PDB entry 5MX6 | X-ray diffraction, 2.41 A resolution | chains C and F of the 6 polymer chains in the assembly

== Chain C (and F) ==
Name: Purine nucleoside phosphorylase DeoD-type
From: Helicobacter pylori
Notes: EC 2.4.2.1; chain F of this document is another copy of the same molecule, construct and numbering; everything in this record applies to it too
UniProt: K2JXG0 (K2JXG0_HELPX); residue numbers follow UniProt; this construct covers 1-233
Sequence (233 residues; each row starts with the number of its first residue):
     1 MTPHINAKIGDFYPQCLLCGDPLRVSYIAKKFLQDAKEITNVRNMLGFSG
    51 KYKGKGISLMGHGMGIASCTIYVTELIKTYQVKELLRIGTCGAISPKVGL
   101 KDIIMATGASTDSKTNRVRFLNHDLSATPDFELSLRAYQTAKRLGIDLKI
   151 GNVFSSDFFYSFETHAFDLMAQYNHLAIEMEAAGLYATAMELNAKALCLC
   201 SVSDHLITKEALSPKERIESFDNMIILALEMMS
Sequence notes: conflict Thr107 (Ile in K2JXG0)
Small-molecule neighbours: hypoxanthine (HPA): Thr90, Cys91, Gly92, Phe158, Phe159, Ile178, Glu179, Met180, Ser203, Asp204, Leu206, Arg217

== Interface between chain C and chain F ==
Pairs across the interface (62; chain C residue first):
  Pro3(C) - Tyr160(F)
  His4(C) - Met64(F)
  His4(C) - Phe159(F)
  Gly20(C) - Arg43(F)
  Asp21(C) - Arg43(F)
  Pro22(C) - Arg43(F)
  Pro22(C) - Asn44(F)
  Leu23(C) - Asn41(F)
  Leu23(C) - Arg43(F)
  Leu23(C) - Asn44(F)
  Arg24(C) - Arg43(F)
  Asn41(C) - Leu23(F)
  Arg43(C) - Gly20(F)
  Arg43(C) - Asp21(F)
  Arg43(C) - Pro22(F)
  Arg43(C) - Leu23(F)
  Arg43(C) - Met64(F)
  Asn44(C) - Pro22(F)
  Asn44(C) - Leu23(F)
  Asn44(C) - Asn44(F)  hydrogen bond (backbone-side chain)
  Met64(C) - His4(F)  hydrogen bond
  Met64(C) - Arg43(F)
  Met64(C) - Met64(F)
  Met64(C) - Ser68(F)
  Met64(C) - Tyr72(F)
  Gly65(C) - Ala67(F)
  Ala67(C) - Asp157(F)
  Ala67(C) - Met180(F)  hydrophobic
  Ser68(C) - Met64(F)
  Ile71(C) - Met64(F)  hydrophobic
  Ile71(C) - Phe159(F)  hydrophobic
  Ile71(C) - Met180(F)  hydrophobic
  Tyr72(C) - Met64(F)
  Thr74(C) - Tyr160(F)
  Glu75(C) - Tyr160(F)  hydrogen bond
  Asp112(C) - Lys114(F)
  Lys114(C) - Asp112(F)
  Lys114(C) - Lys114(F)
  Thr115(C) - Asp157(F)
  Thr115(C) - Phe158(F)
  Arg117(C) - Lys114(F)
  Val118(C) - Phe158(F)  hydrophobic
  Val118(C) - Glu163(F)
  Arg119(C) - Phe162(F)
  Asp157(C) - Ala67(F)
  Asp157(C) - Thr115(F)
  Phe158(C) - Thr115(F)
  Phe158(C) - Val118(F)  hydrophobic
  Phe159(C) - His4(F)
  Phe159(C) - Ile71(F)  hydrophobic
  Tyr160(C) - Pro3(F)
  Tyr160(C) - Thr74(F)
  Tyr160(C) - Glu75(F)  hydrogen bond
  Phe162(C) - Arg119(F)
  Phe162(C) - Glu191(F)
  Met180(C) - Ala67(F)  hydrophobic
  Met180(C) - Ile71(F)  hydrophobic
  Glu191(C) - Phe162(F)
  Pro214(C) - Thr2(F)
  Pro214(C) - Pro3(F)
  Pro214(C) - Val42(F)  hydrophobic
  Arg217(C) - Pro3(F)
Interface residues without a listed pair, chain C (37 interface residues in all): Leu46, Thr90, Ser113, Glu163
Interface residues without a listed pair, chain F (37 interface residues in all): Met1, Leu46, Gly65, Thr90, Ser113, Arg117

== Overview ==
Chain C and chain F each contribute 37 residues to their interface; the contacts include 4 hydrogen bonds.
Polar pairs include Asn44(C)-Asn44(F), Met64(C)-His4(F) and Glu75(C)-Tyr160(F). Chain C binds hypoxanthine.
Chain C and chain F are both Purine nucleoside phosphorylase DeoD-type (Helicobacter pylori); the structure,
Crystal structure of H. pylori purine nucleoside phosphorylase from clinical isolate HpPNP-2, was determined
by X-ray diffraction together with 5MX4 and 5MX8 from the same study.
